6OEP - chains C and G of the 8 polymer chains in the assembly; structure by electron microscopy, 3.70 A resolution.

# Chain C
Name: V(D)J recombination-activating protein 1
Source organism: Mus musculus
Notes: EC 3.1.-.-, 2.3.2.27
UniProtKB: P15919 (RAG1_MOUSE); residue numbers follow UniProt; this construct covers 1-1040
Chain sequence (1040 residues; numbered 1 to 1040; the number before each row is that of its first residue):
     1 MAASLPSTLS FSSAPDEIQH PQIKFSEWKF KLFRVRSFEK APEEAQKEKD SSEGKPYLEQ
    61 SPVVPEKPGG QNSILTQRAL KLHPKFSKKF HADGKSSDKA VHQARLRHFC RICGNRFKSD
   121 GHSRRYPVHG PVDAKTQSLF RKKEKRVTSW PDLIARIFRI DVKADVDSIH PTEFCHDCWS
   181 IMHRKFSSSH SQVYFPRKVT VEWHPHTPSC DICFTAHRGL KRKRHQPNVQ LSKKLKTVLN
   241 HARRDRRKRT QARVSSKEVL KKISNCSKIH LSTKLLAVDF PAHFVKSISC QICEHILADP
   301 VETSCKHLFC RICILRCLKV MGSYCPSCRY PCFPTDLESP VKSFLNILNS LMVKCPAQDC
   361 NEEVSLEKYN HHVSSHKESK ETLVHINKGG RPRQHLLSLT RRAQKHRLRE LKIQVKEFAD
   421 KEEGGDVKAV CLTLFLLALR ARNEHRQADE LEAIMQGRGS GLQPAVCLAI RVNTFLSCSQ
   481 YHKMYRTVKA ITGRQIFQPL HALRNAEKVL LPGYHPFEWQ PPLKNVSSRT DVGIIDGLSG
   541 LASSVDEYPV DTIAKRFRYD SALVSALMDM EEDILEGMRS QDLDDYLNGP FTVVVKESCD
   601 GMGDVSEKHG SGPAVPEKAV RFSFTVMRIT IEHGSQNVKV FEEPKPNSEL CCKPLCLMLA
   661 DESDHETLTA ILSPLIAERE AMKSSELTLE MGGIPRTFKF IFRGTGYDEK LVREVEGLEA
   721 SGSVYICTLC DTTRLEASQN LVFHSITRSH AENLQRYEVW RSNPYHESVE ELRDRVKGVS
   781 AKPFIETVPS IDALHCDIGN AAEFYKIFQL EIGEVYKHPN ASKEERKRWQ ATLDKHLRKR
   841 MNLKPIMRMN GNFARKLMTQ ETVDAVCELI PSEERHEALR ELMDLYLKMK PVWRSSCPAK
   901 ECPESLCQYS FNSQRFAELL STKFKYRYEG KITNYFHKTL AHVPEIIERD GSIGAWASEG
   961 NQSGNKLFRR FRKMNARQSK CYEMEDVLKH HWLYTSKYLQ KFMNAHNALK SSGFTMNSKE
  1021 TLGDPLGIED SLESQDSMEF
Disordered / not traced: 1-394, 959-960, 1009-1040
Construct notes: engineered mutation Gln962 (Glu in P15919)
Curated features (UniProtKB/Swiss-Prot):
  - zinc finger: Cys290 to Arg329 (RING-type), Leu351 to Lys380 (RAG1-type)
  - DNA-binding region: Gly389 to Gln456 (NBD)
  - binding site (Zn(2+)): Cys266, His270, Cys290, Cys293, His295, Cys305, His307, Cys310, Cys313, Cys325, Cys328, Cys355, Cys360, His372, His376
  - binding site (a divalent metal cation): Asp600, Asp708
  - site: Trp893 (Essential for DNA hairpin formation, participates in base-stacking interactions near the cleavage site)
  - cross-link: Lys233 (Glycyl lysine isopeptide (Lys-Gly) (interchain with G-Cter in ubiquitin))
  - mutagenesis: Lys233 (K233M: Abolishes autoubiquitination), His307 (H307A: Displays lower E3 ligase activity and affects the joining step of V(D)J recombination), Cys325 (C325G: Loss of E3 ligase activity and affects the joining step of V(D)J recombination), Arg391 (R391A: Defects in converting nicked products to hairpins; R391L: Impairs DNA-binding and hairpin formation while maintaining some nicking activity), Arg393 (R393A: Impairs DNA-binding and hairpin formation while maintaining some nicking activity), Arg401 (R401A: Allows robust hairpin activity), Arg402 (R402A: Defects in converting nicked products to hairpins), Lys405 (K405A: Reduced hairpin activity), His406 (H406A: Allows robust hairpin activity), Arg407 (R407A: Impairs DNA-binding and reduces hairpin formation without affecting nicking activity), Asn443 (N443A: Impairs DNA-binding; when associated with A-445), His445 (H445A: Impairs DNA-binding; when associated with A-443), 22 further mutagenesis entries in UniProt
Metal / ion sites: Ca2+ near Asp600 (its only coordinating residue here); Zn2+: Cys727, Cys730, His937, His942
What the authors report for this chain:
  - mutagenesis - E962Q: abolished catalytic activity (citing earlier work)
  - mutagenesis - R848A: increased catalytic activity

# Chain G
Molecule: 61-nt DNA strand
Sequence (61 nucleotides; row label = number of the first residue in the row):
     1 CGGGTTTTTG TCTGGCTTCA CACTTGATTT GCATCACTGT GTAAGACAGG CCAGATCCAG
    61 G
Disordered / not traced: 58-61

# Chain C / chain G interface
Residue-residue contacts - 15 pairs, chain C then chain G:
  Arg442(C) - DT18(G)  phosphate contact
  Asn443(C) - DT18(G)  sugar contact
  Glu444(C) - DT18(G)  phosphate contact
  Arg446(C) - DC19(G)  sugar contact
  Gly603(C) - DT42(G)  phosphate contact
  Asp604(C) - DT42(G)  phosphate contact
  Met847(C) - DG45(G)  phosphate contact
  Arg848(C) - DA44(G)  phosphate contact
  Arg848(C) - DG45(G)  sugar contact
  Met849(C) - DA44(G)  phosphate contact
  Met849(C) - DG45(G)  hydrogen bond to the phosphate
  Gln962(C) - DG41(G)  sugar contact
  Gln962(C) - DT42(G)  hydrogen bond to the phosphate
  Asn965(C) - DG41(G)  sugar contact
  Arg969(C) - DG41(G)  salt bridge to the phosphate
Other interface residues (no listed pair), chain C (14 interface residues in all): Tyr935, Asn961
Other interface residues (no listed pair), chain G (9 interface residues in all): DC16, DT17, DA43

# Overview
14 residues of chain C and 9 residues of chain G are in contact; the contacts include 2 hydrogen bonds and 1
salt bridge. Polar contacts include Met849(C)-DG45(G), Gln962(C)-DT42(G) and Arg969(C)-DG41(G). The paper
reports that E962Q of chain C abolishes catalytic activity; R848A of chain C increases catalytic activity.
Here chain C is V(D)J recombination-activating protein 1 (Mus musculus) and chain G is a 61-nt DNA strand.
Entry 6OEP (Cryo-EM structure of mouse RAG1/2 12RSS-NFC/23RSS-PRC complex (DNA1)) was determined by electron
microscopy (same publication as 6OEM, 6OEN, 6OEO, 6OEQ, 6OER and 6V0V).
